PDB entry 8XZ3 | electron microscopy, 3.60 A resolution | chains A and M of the 34 polymer chains in the assembly

== Chain A ==
Molecule: 23S rRNA
Source organism: Mycolicibacterium smegmatis MC2 155
Sequence (3119 nucleotides; row label = number of the first residue in the row):
     2 AAGUGUUUAA GGGCGCAUGG UGGAUGCCUU GGCACUGGGA GCCGAUGAAG GACGUAGGAG
    62 GCUGCGAUAA GCCUCGGGGA GCUGUCAACC GAGCGUUGAU CCGAGGAUGU CCGAAUGGGG
   122 AAACCCGGCA CGAGUGAUGU CGUGUCACCA GGCGCUGAAU AUAUAGGCGU CUGGGGGGAA
   182 CGCGGGGAAG UGAAACAUCU CAGUACCCGU AGGAAGAGAA AACAAAAUGU GAUUCCGUGA
   242 GUAGUGGCGA GCGAAAGCGG AGGAUGGCUA AACCGUAUGC AUGUGAUACC GGGUAGGGGU
   302 UGUGUGUGCG GGGUUGUGGG ACCUAUCUUU CCGGCUCUAC CUGGCUGGAG GGCAGUGAGA
   362 AAAUGUUGUG GUUAGCGGAA AUGGCUUGGG AUGGCCUGCC GUAGACGGUG AGAGCCCGGU
   422 ACGUGAAAAC CCGACGUCUG UCUUGAUGGU GUUCCCGAGU AGCAGCGGGC CCGUGGAAUC
   482 UGCUGUGAAU CUGCCGGGAC CACCCGGUAA GCCUGAAUAC UUCCCAGUGA CCGAUAGCGG
   542 AUUAGUACCG UGAGGGAAUG GUGAAAAGUA CCCCGGGAGG GGAGUGAAAG AGUACCUGAA
   602 ACCGUGCGCU UACAAUCCGU CAGAGCCCUC GACGUGUCGU GGGGUGAUGG CGUGCCUUUU
   662 GAAGAAUGAG CCUGCGAGUC AGGGACAUGU CGCGAGGUUA ACCCGGGUGG GGUAGCCGCA
   722 GCGAAAGCGA GUCUGAAUAG GGCGUAUCCA CACAAGAGUG UGUGGUGUAG UGGUGUGUUC
   782 UGGACCCGAA GCGGAGUGAU CUACCCAUGG CCAGGGUGAA GCGCGGGUAA GACCGCGUGG
   842 AGGCCCGAAC CCACUUAGGU UGAAGACUGA GGGGAUGAGC UGUGGGUAGG GGUGAAAGGC
   902 CAAUCAAACU CCGUGAUAGC UGGUUCUCCC CGAAAUGCAU UUAGGUGCAG CGUCGCAUGU
   962 UUCUUGCCGG AGGUAGAGCU ACUGGAUGGC CGAUGGGCCC CACAGGGUUA CUGACGUCAG
  1022 CCAAACUCCG AAUGCCGGUA AGUCCAAGAG UGCGGCAGUG AGACGGCGGG GGAUAAGCUC
  1082 CGUGCGUCGA GAGGGAAACA GCCCAGAUCG CCGGCUAAGG CCCCUAAGCG UGUGCUAAGU
  1142 GGAAAAGGAU GUGCAGUCGC GAAGACAACC AGGAGGUUGG CUUAGAAGCA GCCACCCUUG
  1202 AAAGAGUGCG UAAUAGCUCA CUGGUCAAGU GAUUGUGCGC CGAUAAUGUA GCGGGGCUCA
  1262 AGCACACCGC CGAAGCCGCG GCAGCCAACG UGUUGGCUGG GUAGGGGAGC GUCCUGCAUC
  1322 CGGUGAAGCC GCCGAGUGAU CGAGUGGUGG AGGGUGUGGG AGUGAGAAUG CAGGCAUGAG
  1382 UAGCGAUUAG GCAAGUGAGA ACCUUGCCCG CCGAAAGACC AAGGGUUCCU GGGCCAGGCC
  1442 AGUCCGCCCA GGGUGAGUCG GGACCUAAGG CGAGGCCGAC AGGCGUAGUC GAUGGACAAC
  1502 GGGUUGAUAU UCCCGUACCC GUGUAUGUGC GUCCAUGAUG AAUCAGCGGU ACUAACCAUC
  1562 CAAAACCACC GUGACCGCAC CUUUCGGGGU GUGGCGUUGG UGGGGCUGCA UGGGACCUUC
  1622 GUUGGUAGUA GUCAAGCGAU GGGGUGACGC AGGAAGGUAG CCGUACCGGU CAGUGGUAAU
  1682 ACCGGGGUAA GCCUGUAGGG AGUCAGAUAG GUAAAUCCGU CUGGCAUAUA UCCUGAGAGG
  1742 UGAUGCAUAG CCGAGUGAGG CGAAUUCGGU GAUCCUAUGC UGCCGAGAAA AGCCUCUAGC
  1802 GAGGACAUAC ACGGCCCGUA CCCCAAACCA ACACAGGUGG UCAGGUAGAG AAUACUAAGG
  1862 CGUACGAGUG AACUAUGGUU AAGGAACUCG GCAAAAUGCC CCCGUAACUU CGGGAGAAGG
  1922 GGGACCCACA UGGCGUGUAA GCCUUUACGG CCCAAGCGUG AGUGGGUGGC ACAAACCAGU
  1982 GAGAAGCGAC UGUUUACUAA AAACACAGGU CCGUGCGAAG UCGCAAGACG AUGUAUACGG
  2042 ACUGACGCCU GCCCGGUGCU GGAAGGUUAA GAGGACCCGU UAACUCCCUU UGGGGGUGAA
  2102 GCGGAGAAUU UAAGCCCCAG UAAACGGCGG UGGUAACUAU AACCAUCCUA AGGUAGCGAA
  2162 AUUCCUUGUC GGGUAAGUUC CGACCUGCAC GAAUGGCGUA ACGACUUCUC AACUGUCUCA
  2222 ACCAUAGACU CGGCGAAAUU GCACUACGAG UAAAGAUGCU CGUUACGCGC GGCAGGACGA
  2282 AAAGACCCCG GGACCUUCAC UACAACUUGG UAUUGGUGCU CGAUACGGUU UGUGUAGGAU
  2342 AGGUGGGAGA CUGUGAAGCU CACACGCCAG UGUGGGUGGA GUCGUUGUUG AAAUACCACU
  2402 CUGAUCGUAU UGGGCCUCUA ACCUCGGACC GUAUAUCCGG UUCAGGGACA GUGCCUGGUG
  2462 GGUAGUUUAA CUGGGGCGGU UGCCUCCUAA AAUGUAACGG AGGCGCCCAA AGGUUCCCUC
  2522 AACCUGGACG GCAAUCAGGU GUUGAGUGUA AGUGCACAAG GGAGCUUGAC UGCGAGACGG
  2582 ACAUGUCGAG CAGGGACGAA AGUCGGGACU AGUGAUCCGG CACCUCUGAG UGGAAGGGGU
  2642 GUCGCUCAAC GGAUAAAAGG UACCCCGGGG AUAACAGGCU GAUCUUCCCC AAGAGUCCAU
  2702 AUCGACGGGA UGGUUUGGCA CCUCGAUGUC GGCUCGUCGC AUCCUGGGGC UGGAGCAGGU
  2762 CCCAAGGGUU GGGCUGUUCG CCCAUUAAAG CGGCACGCGA GCUGGGUUUA GAACGUCGUG
  2822 AGACAGUUCG GUCUCUAUCC GCCGCGCGCG UCAGAAGCUU GAGGAAACCU GUCCCUAGUA
  2882 CGAGAGGACC GGGACGGACG AACCUCUGGU AUACCAGUUG UCCCACCAGG GGCACGGCUG
  2942 GAUAGCCACG UUCGGACAGG AUAACCGCUG AAAGCAUCUA AGCGGGAAAC CUCUUCCAAG
  3002 ACCAGGCUUC UCACCCUCUA GGAGGGAUAA GGCCCCCCGC AGACCACGGG AUUGAUAGAC
  3062 CAGACCUGGA AGCCUAGUAA UAGGUGCAGG GAACUGGCAC UAACCGGCCG AAAACUUAC
Ligand contacts: erythromycin a (ERY): U861, A2282, A2283, A2286, A2727, G2729, U2833, C2834, U2835

== Chain M ==
Molecule: Large ribosomal subunit protein uL15
Source organism: Mycolicibacterium smegmatis MC2 155
Reference sequence: I7G436 (I7G436_MYCS2); numbering as in UniProt (aligned over 3-147)
Amino-acid sequence (145 residues; numbered 3 to 147; the number before each row is that of its first residue):
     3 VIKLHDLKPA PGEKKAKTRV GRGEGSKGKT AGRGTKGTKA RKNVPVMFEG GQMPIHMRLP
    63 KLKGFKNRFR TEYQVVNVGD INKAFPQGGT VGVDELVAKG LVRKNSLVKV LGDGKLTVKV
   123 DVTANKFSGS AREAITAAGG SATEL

== Interface between chain A and chain M ==
Pairs across the interface (155; chain A residue first):
  A195(A) / Phe-50(M)  base contact
  A244(A) / Arg-70(M)  sugar contact
  C249(A) / Lys-63(M)  hydrogen bond to the sugar
  G250(A) / Met-59(M)  sugar contact
  A251(A) / His-58(M)  salt bridge to the phosphate
  G252(A) / Met-49(M)  phosphate contact
  U658(A) / Lys-31(M)  phosphate contact
  U659(A) / Lys-31(M)  salt bridge to the phosphate
  U659(A) / Thr-37(M)  phosphate contact
  U659(A) / Lys-38(M)  hydrogen bond to the phosphate
  U660(A) / Lys-38(M)  salt bridge to the phosphate
  G679(A) / Val-22(M)  sugar contact
  G679(A) / Arg-24(M)  salt bridge to the phosphate
  G679(A) / Ala-33(M)  base contact
  G679(A) / Arg-35(M)  hydrogen bond to the base
  G690(A) / Gly-14(M)  hydrogen bond to the sugar
  G690(A) / Glu-15(M)  hydrogen bond to the base
  U691(A) / Ala-12(M)  sugar contact
  U691(A) / Pro-13(M)  sugar contact
  U691(A) / Gly-14(M)  sugar contact
  U691(A) / Glu-15(M)  hydrogen bond to the sugar
  C692(A) / Glu-15(M)  sugar contact
  G697(A) / Lys-101(M)  phosphate contact
  U714(A) / Lys-106(M)  hydrogen bond to the sugar
  C718(A) / Arg-105(M)  base contact
  G719(A) / Arg-105(M)  hydrogen bond to the base
  C720(A) / Gln-76(M)  base contact
  C720(A) / Arg-105(M)  base contact
  A721(A) / Asn-79(M)  hydrogen bond to the base
  A721(A) / Leu-113(M)  base contact
  G724(A) / Arg-72(M)  hydrogen bond to the base
  A725(A) / Lys-65(M)  sugar contact
  A725(A) / Gly-66(M)  sugar contact
  A725(A) / Phe-67(M)  hydrogen bond to the sugar
  A726(A) / Phe-67(M)  sugar contact
  A726(A) / Asn-69(M)  phosphate contact
  A727(A) / Asn-69(M)  phosphate contact
  A727(A) / Arg-72(M)  salt bridge to the phosphate
  G728(A) / Arg-72(M)  hydrogen bond to the base
  G730(A) / Val-77(M)  base contact
  G730(A) / Lys-111(M)  salt bridge to the phosphate
  G730(A) / Leu-113(M)  base contact
  G730(A) / Ser-130(M)  phosphate contact
  G730(A) / Gly-131(M)  hydrogen bond to the phosphate
  A731(A) / Leu-113(M)  phosphate contact
  A731(A) / Gly-114(M)  hydrogen bond to the phosphate
  A731(A) / Asp-115(M)  base contact
  A731(A) / Ser-130(M)  hydrogen bond to the phosphate
  A731(A) / Ser-132(M)  phosphate contact
  G774(A) / Glu-15(M)  base contact
  G776(A) / Glu-15(M)  sugar contact
  G776(A) / Lys-16(M)  sugar contact
  G776(A) / Lys-17(M)  hydrogen bond to the sugar
  U777(A) / Lys-17(M)  sugar contact
  U777(A) / Lys-19(M)  phosphate contact
  G778(A) / Lys-19(M)  salt bridge to the phosphate
  G778(A) / Thr-20(M)  hydrogen bond to the phosphate
  U780(A) / Asn-45(M)  phosphate contact
  C781(A) / Asn-45(M)  hydrogen bond to the phosphate
  C786(A) / Arg-35(M)  salt bridge to the phosphate
  C786(A) / Ala-42(M)  hydrogen bond to the base
  C786(A) / Arg-43(M)  base contact
  A919(A) / Lys-44(M)  salt bridge to the phosphate
  G920(A) / Thr-40(M)  hydrogen bond to the sugar
  G920(A) / Lys-44(M)  salt bridge to the phosphate
  C921(A) / Gly-39(M)  phosphate contact
  C921(A) / Thr-40(M)  phosphate contact
  C921(A) / Arg-43(M)  base contact
  U922(A) / Lys-38(M)  salt bridge to the phosphate
  U922(A) / Arg-43(M)  base contact
  G923(A) / Arg-43(M)  hydrogen bond to the base
  U925(A) / Gly-23(M)  hydrogen bond to the sugar
  U925(A) / Lys-31(M)  hydrogen bond to the base
  U926(A) / Gly-23(M)  phosphate contact
  U926(A) / Arg-24(M)  hydrogen bond to the base
  U926(A) / Gly-25(M)  hydrogen bond to the phosphate
  U926(A) / Gly-30(M)  phosphate contact
  U926(A) / Lys-31(M)  hydrogen bond to the phosphate
  C927(A) / Arg-24(M)  base contact
  C927(A) / Gly-25(M)  phosphate contact
  U928(A) / Gly-25(M)  phosphate contact
  U928(A) / Glu-26(M)  phosphate contact
  U928(A) / Gly-27(M)  hydrogen bond to the phosphate
  A940(A) / Gln-54(M)  sugar contact
  U941(A) / Gly-52(M)  hydrogen bond to the sugar
  U941(A) / Gly-53(M)  sugar contact
  U941(A) / Gln-54(M)  sugar contact
  G946(A) / Thr-40(M)  hydrogen bond to the sugar
  G946(A) / Gly-52(M)  hydrogen bond to the base
  U947(A) / Thr-40(M)  hydrogen bond to the phosphate
  U947(A) / Lys-41(M)  hydrogen bond to the phosphate
  U947(A) / Val-46(M)  phosphate contact
  U947(A) / Phe-50(M)  sugar contact
  U947(A) / Gly-52(M)  base contact
  G948(A) / Lys-41(M)  salt bridge to the phosphate
  G948(A) / Val-46(M)  phosphate contact
  G948(A) / Phe-50(M)  sugar contact
  G948(A) / Glu-51(M)  sugar contact
  A1058(A) / Gly-34(M)  sugar contact
  G1059(A) / Gly-34(M)  sugar contact
  G1059(A) / Arg-35(M)  phosphate contact
  G1059(A) / Gly-36(M)  phosphate contact
  U1060(A) / Thr-37(M)  phosphate contact
  G1061(A) / Lys-41(M)  base contact
  A1304(A) / Glu-26(M)  phosphate contact
  A1304(A) / Thr-32(M)  phosphate contact
  A1304(A) / Gly-36(M)  phosphate contact
  G1305(A) / Thr-32(M)  hydrogen bond to the phosphate
  G1305(A) / Gly-34(M)  hydrogen bond to the phosphate
  G1305(A) / Arg-35(M)  hydrogen bond to the phosphate
  G1305(A) / Gly-36(M)  hydrogen bond to the phosphate
  G1306(A) / Lys-29(M)  salt bridge to the phosphate
  G1308(A) / Lys-17(M)  salt bridge to the phosphate
  G1317(A) / Leu-6(M)  hydrogen bond to the base
  G1317(A) / His-7(M)  base contact
  C1318(A) / Leu-6(M)  sugar contact
  C1318(A) / His-7(M)  hydrogen bond to the sugar
  A1319(A) / His-7(M)  hydrogen bond to the sugar
  G1357(A) / His-7(M)  base contact
  U1358(A) / His-7(M)  hydrogen bond to the sugar
  U1358(A) / Lys-10(M)  phosphate contact
  G1359(A) / Lys-10(M)  phosphate contact
  G1359(A) / Pro-11(M)  phosphate contact
  G1360(A) / Lys-16(M)  salt bridge to the phosphate
  U1364(A) / Arg-21(M)  base contact
  G1365(A) / Arg-21(M)  salt bridge to the phosphate
  G1365(A) / Arg-24(M)  salt bridge to the phosphate
  A2582(A) / Gln-54(M)  base contact
  C2583(A) / Gln-54(M)  base contact
  C2583(A) / Ile-57(M)  sugar contact
  C2583(A) / Arg-60(M)  hydrogen bond to the base
  A2584(A) / Arg-60(M)  hydrogen bond to the sugar
  A2616(A) / Arg-60(M)  hydrogen bond to the sugar
  U2617(A) / Met-59(M)  hydrogen bond to the sugar
  U2617(A) / Arg-60(M)  sugar contact
  U2617(A) / Leu-61(M)  sugar contact
  U2617(A) / Pro-62(M)  phosphate contact
  C2618(A) / Pro-62(M)  phosphate contact
  C2618(A) / Lys-63(M)  hydrogen bond to the phosphate
  U2628(A) / Phe-67(M)  sugar contact
  U2628(A) / Asn-69(M)  sugar contact
  G2629(A) / Phe-71(M)  sugar contact
  A2630(A) / Arg-70(M)  hydrogen bond to the base
  A2630(A) / Phe-71(M)  sugar contact
  G2638(A) / Phe-67(M)  base contact
  G2639(A) / Gly-66(M)  hydrogen bond to the phosphate
  G2639(A) / Phe-67(M)  sugar contact
  G2640(A) / Lys-65(M)  hydrogen bond to the phosphate
  G2640(A) / Gly-66(M)  hydrogen bond to the phosphate
  U2641(A) / Lys-65(M)  salt bridge to the phosphate
  G2652(A) / Gln-54(M)  base contact
  G2652(A) / Met-55(M)  sugar contact
  G2652(A) / Arg-60(M)  base contact
  G2653(A) / Met-55(M)  base contact
  A2654(A) / Met-55(M)  phosphate contact
Also at the interface, not in a pair above, chain A (92 interface residues in all): G245, A678, U680, C681, A715, C723, C729, U769, C929, U943, G1307, C2627
Also at the interface, not in a pair above, chain M (79 interface residues in all): Leu-9, Ala-18, Ser-28, Lys-68, Thr-73, Tyr-75, Lys-85, Gly-102

== Overview ==
92 residues of chain A face 79 of chain M across their interface, with 49 hydrogen bonds and 18 salt bridges.
Polar pairs include G679(A)/Arg-35(M), G690(A)/Glu-15(M) and G719(A)/Arg-105(M). Ligands of chain A:
erythromycin a.
Chain A is 23S rRNA and chain M is Large ribosomal subunit protein uL15, both from Mycolicibacterium smegmatis
MC2 155; the structure, Mycobacterium smegmatis 50S ribosomal subunit with Erythromycin, was determined by
electron microscopy together with 8KAB from the same study.
